Entry 5M00 (X-ray diffraction, 1.95 A resolution); this record covers chains A and B of the 5 polymer chains in the assembly.

== Chain A ==
Protein: H-2 class I histocompatibility antigen, D-B alpha chain
Organism: Mus musculus
UniProt: P01899 (HA11_MOUSE); residues 1-276 here correspond to UniProt positions 25-300 (UniProt number = residue number + 24)
Chain sequence (276 residues; numbered 1 to 276; the number before each row is that of its first residue):
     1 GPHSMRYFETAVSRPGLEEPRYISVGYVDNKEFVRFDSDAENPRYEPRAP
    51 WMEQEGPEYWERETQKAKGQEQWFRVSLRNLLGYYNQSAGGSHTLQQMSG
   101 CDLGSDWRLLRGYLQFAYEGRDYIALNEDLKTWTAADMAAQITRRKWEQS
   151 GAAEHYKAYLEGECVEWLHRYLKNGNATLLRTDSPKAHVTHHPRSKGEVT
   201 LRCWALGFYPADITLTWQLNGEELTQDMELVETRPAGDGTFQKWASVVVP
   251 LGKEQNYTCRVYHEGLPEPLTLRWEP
Disulfides: Cys101-Cys164, Cys203-Cys259

== Chain B ==
Protein: Beta-2-microglobulin
Organism: Mus musculus
UniProt: P01887 (B2MG_MOUSE); residues 1-99 here correspond to UniProt positions 21-119 (UniProt number = residue number + 20)
Chain sequence (119 residues; numbered -19 to 99; the number before each row is that of its first residue; numbers below 1 keep their minus sign (Met-19 is residue -19)):
   -19 MARSVTLVFLVLVSLTGLMGIQKTPQIQVYSRHPPENGKPNILNCYVTQF
    31 HPPHIEIQMLKNGKKIPKVEMSDMSFSKDWSFYILAHTEFTPTETDTYAC
    81 RVKHDSMAEPKTVYWDRDM
Not modelled in the structure: -19 to -2
Differences from the reference sequence: initiating methionine (-19); expression tag (-18 to -2); cloning artifact (-1 to 0); conflict Asp85 (Ala105 in P01887)
Disulfides: Cys25-Cys80

== Interface between chain A and chain B ==
Contacting residue pairs - 61 pairs, chain A then chain B:
  Arg6(A) with Lys58(B)
  Phe8(A) with Phe56(B); Lys58(B)
  Glu9(A) with Phe56(B)
  Thr10(A) with Phe56(B); Phe62(B)
  Val12(A) with Pro33(B), hydrophobic
  Tyr27(A) with Ser55(B)
  Arg35(A) with Asp53(B); Met54(B), hydrogen bond (side chain-backbone); Ser55(B), hydrogen bond
  Arg48(A) with Asp53(B), salt bridge
  Tyr85(A) with Met-1(B), hydrogen bond
  Thr94(A) with Pro33(B)
  Gln96(A) with His31(B), hydrogen bond; Phe56(B); Trp60(B), hydrogen bond (side chain-backbone); Phe62(B)
  Gln97(A) with Phe56(B); Trp60(B)
  Met98(A) with Phe56(B), hydrophobic; Lys58(B); Trp60(B), hydrophobic
  Gln115(A) with Trp60(B)
  Phe116(A) with Trp60(B)
  Ala117(A) with Trp60(B)
  Tyr118(A) with Met-1(B)
  Glu119(A) with Met-1(B); Gly0(B); Ile1(B), hydrogen bond (backbone-backbone); His31(B)
  Gly120(A) with His31(B), hydrogen bond (backbone-side chain)
  Arg121(A) with Met-1(B); Gly0(B), hydrogen bond (side chain-backbone); Ile1(B)
  Asp122(A) with Met-1(B); Trp60(B), hydrogen bond
  Tyr123(A) with Met-1(B), hydrophobic
  Asp137(A) with Met-1(B)
  His192(A) with Asp98(B), salt bridge
  Arg202(A) with Asp98(B), hydrogen bond (side chain-backbone); Met99(B)
  Trp204(A) with Asp98(B); Met99(B)
  Val231(A) with Gln8(B)
  Glu232(A) with Gln8(B), hydrogen bond (backbone-side chain)
  Thr233(A) with Tyr26(B)
  Arg234(A) with Gln8(B), hydrogen bond; Tyr10(B); Tyr26(B); Met99(B), hydrogen bond (side chain-backbone)
  Pro235(A) with Tyr10(B), hydrogen bond (backbone-side chain); Asn24(B); Tyr26(B)
  Ala236(A) with Arg12(B), hydrogen bond (backbone-side chain); Asn24(B), hydrogen bond (backbone-side chain)
  Gly237(A) with Arg12(B), hydrogen bond (backbone-side chain)
  Gln242(A) with Tyr10(B); Ser11(B), hydrogen bond (side chain-backbone); Arg12(B), hydrogen bond (side chain-backbone)
  Trp244(A) with Met99(B), hydrogen bond (side chain-backbone)
Other interface residues (no listed pair), chain A (40 interface residues in all): Glu32, Gln87, Ala136, Leu206, Asp238
Other interface residues (no listed pair), chain B (25 interface residues in all): Pro14, Pro32, Ser57, Tyr63, Leu65

== Overview ==
40 residues of chain A face 25 of chain B across their interface, with 20 hydrogen bonds and 2 salt bridges.
Among the polar pairs are Arg48(A)-Asp53(B), His192(A)-Asp98(B) and Arg35(A)-Met54(B).
Here chain A is H-2 class I histocompatibility antigen, D-B alpha chain and chain B is Beta-2-microglobulin,
both from Mus musculus. Entry 5M00 (Crystal structure of murine P14 TCR complex with H-2Db and Y4A, modified
gp33 peptide from LCMV) was determined by X-ray diffraction.
